PDB entry 8G9U | electron microscopy, 3.00 A resolution | chains H and Q of the 17 polymer chains in the assembly

[Chain H]
Molecule: CRISPR-associated protein, Csd1 family
Source organism: Neisseria lactamica
UniProtKB: D0W8X5 (D0W8X5_NEILA); residues 1-582 here = UniProt positions 1-582
Chain sequence (582 residues; each row starts with the number of its first residue):
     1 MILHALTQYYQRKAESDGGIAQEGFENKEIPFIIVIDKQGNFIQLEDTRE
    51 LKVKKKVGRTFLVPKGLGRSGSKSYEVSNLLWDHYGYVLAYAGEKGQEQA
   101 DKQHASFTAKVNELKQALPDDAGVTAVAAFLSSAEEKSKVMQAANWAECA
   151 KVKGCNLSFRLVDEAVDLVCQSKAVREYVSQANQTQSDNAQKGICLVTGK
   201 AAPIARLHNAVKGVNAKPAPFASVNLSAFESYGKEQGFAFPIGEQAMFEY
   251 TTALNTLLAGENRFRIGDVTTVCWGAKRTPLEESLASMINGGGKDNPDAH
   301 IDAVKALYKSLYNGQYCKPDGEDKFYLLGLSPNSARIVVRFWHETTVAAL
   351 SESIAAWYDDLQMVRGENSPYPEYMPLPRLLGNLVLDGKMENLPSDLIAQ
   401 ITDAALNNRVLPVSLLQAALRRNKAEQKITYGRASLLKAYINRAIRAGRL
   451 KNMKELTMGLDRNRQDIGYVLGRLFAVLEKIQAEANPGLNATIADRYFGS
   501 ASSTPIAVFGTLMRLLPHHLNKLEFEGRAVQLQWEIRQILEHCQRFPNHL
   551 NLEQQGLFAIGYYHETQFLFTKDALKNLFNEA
Differences from the reference sequence: conflict Ala190 (Val in D0W8X5), Ala239 (Ile in D0W8X5), Ile242 (Val in D0W8X5), Gly260 (Ser in D0W8X5), Thr271 (Ala in D0W8X5), Asn296 (Lys in D0W8X5), Ala299 (Glu in D0W8X5), Ala306 (Thr in D0W8X5), Cys317 (Gln in D0W8X5), Glu322 (Lys in D0W8X5), Asp323 (Glu in D0W8X5)

[Chain Q]
Molecule: 20-nt DNA strand
Source organism: Neisseria lactamica
Sequence (20 nucleotides; row label = number of the first residue in the row; numbers below 1 keep their minus sign (DT-5 is residue -5)):
    -5 TTATATTAATATTATATTTA

[Chain H / chain Q interface]
Contacting residue pairs (34; chain H residue first):
  Glu367(H) - DT-5(Q)  base contact
  Glu367(H) - DT-4(Q)  sugar contact
  Asn368(H) - DT-5(Q)  base contact
  Ser369(H) - DT-5(Q)  base contact
  Pro370(H) - DT-5(Q)  base contact
  Tyr371(H) - DT-5(Q)  base contact
  Lys480(H) - DA-3(Q)  base contact
  Glu484(H) - DA-3(Q)  base contact
  Glu484(H) - DT-2(Q)  base contact
  Phe525(H) - DT-2(Q)  sugar contact
  Phe525(H) - DA-1(Q)  stacking on the base
  Glu526(H) - DT0(Q)  base contact
  Gly527(H) - DA-1(Q)  sugar contact
  Gly527(H) - DT0(Q)  base contact
  Arg528(H) - DT-2(Q)  sugar contact
  Arg528(H) - DA-1(Q)  sugar contact
  Val530(H) - DT0(Q)  sugar contact
  Val530(H) - DT1(Q)  base contact
  Gln531(H) - DA-1(Q)  phosphate contact
  Trp534(H) - DT1(Q)  base contact
  Arg537(H) - DT1(Q)  hydrogen bond to the base
  Tyr563(H) - DT-5(Q)  base contact
  Gln567(H) - DT-5(Q)  base contact
  Gln567(H) - DT-4(Q)  hydrogen bond to the base
  Leu569(H) - DA-3(Q)  sugar contact
  Phe570(H) - DT-4(Q)  stacking on the base
  Phe570(H) - DA-3(Q)  sugar contact
  Thr571(H) - DA-3(Q)  sugar contact
  Lys572(H) - DA-3(Q)  phosphate contact
  Lys572(H) - DT-2(Q)  phosphate contact
  Asp573(H) - DT-2(Q)  phosphate contact
  Lys576(H) - DA-1(Q)  sugar contact
  Phe579(H) - DT0(Q)  sugar contact
  Phe579(H) - DT1(Q)  sugar contact
Other interface residues (no listed pair), chain H (28 interface residues in all): Gly366, Gln533, Asn580, Ala582
Other interface residues (no listed pair), chain Q (8 interface residues in all): DA2

[Summary]
28 residues of chain H face 8 of chain Q across their interface, with 2 hydrogen bonds and 2 aromatic stacking
contacts. Polar contacts include Arg537(H)-DT1(Q) and Gln567(H)-DT-4(Q).
Here chain H is CRISPR-associated protein, Csd1 family and chain Q is a 20-nt DNA strand, both from Neisseria
lactamica. Entry 8G9U (Exploiting Activation and Inactivation Mechanisms in Type I-C CRISPR-Cas3 for Genome
Editing Applications) was determined by electron microscopy (same publication as 8G9S, 8G9T, 8GAF, 8GAM and
8GAN).
